Entry 4BAC (X-ray diffraction, 3.26 A resolution); this record covers chains A and B of the 5 polymer chains in the assembly.

== Chain A (and B) ==
Protein: Integrase
Source organism: Human spumaretrovirus
Notes: EC 2.7.7.49, 2.7.7.7, 3.1.26.13; chain B of this document is another copy of the same molecule, construct and numbering; everything in this record applies to it too
Reference sequence: P14350 (POL_FOAMV); residues 1-392 here correspond to UniProt positions 752-1143 (UniProt number = residue number + 751)
Sequence (396 residues; row label = number of the first residue in the row; numbers below 1 keep their minus sign (Gly-3 is residue -3)):
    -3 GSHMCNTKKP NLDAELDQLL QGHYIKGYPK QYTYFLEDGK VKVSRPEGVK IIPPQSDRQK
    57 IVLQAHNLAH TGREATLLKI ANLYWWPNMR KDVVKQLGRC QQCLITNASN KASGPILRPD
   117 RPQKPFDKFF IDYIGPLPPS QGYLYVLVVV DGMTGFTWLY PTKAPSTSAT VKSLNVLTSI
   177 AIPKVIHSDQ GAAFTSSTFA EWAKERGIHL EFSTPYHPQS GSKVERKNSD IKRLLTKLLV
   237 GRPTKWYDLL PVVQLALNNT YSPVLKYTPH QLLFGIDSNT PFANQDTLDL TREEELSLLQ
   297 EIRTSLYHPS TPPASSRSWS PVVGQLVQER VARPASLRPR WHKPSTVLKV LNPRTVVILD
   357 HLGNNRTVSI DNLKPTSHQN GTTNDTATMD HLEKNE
Not modelled in the structure: -3 to 7, 376-392 (chain B: -3 to 115, 300-392)
Differences from the reference sequence: expression tag (-3 to 0)
Ion coordination: Zn2+: His62, His66, Cys96, Cys99; Mg2+: Asp128 (shared with 1 residue of chain E)
UniProt features mapped onto this chain:
  - binding site (Mg(2+)): Asp123, Asp185

== How chain A and chain B interact ==
Residue-residue contacts (61; chain A residue first):
  Lys120(A) - Ile272(B)
  Lys120(A) - Asp273(B)  salt bridge
  Pro121(A) - Ile272(B)
  Phe122(A) - Phe270(B)  hydrophobic
  Phe122(A) - Asn275(B)  hydrogen bond (backbone-side chain)
  Phe152(A) - Ile176(B)  hydrophobic
  Asn171(A) - Pro247(B)
  Thr174(A) - Leu251(B)
  Ser175(A) - Pro247(B)
  Ser175(A) - Gln250(B)
  Ile176(A) - Phe152(B)
  Ile176(A) - Trp154(B)
  Ile176(A) - Phe270(B)  hydrophobic
  Ala177(A) - His266(B)
  Ile178(A) - Leu251(B)  hydrophobic
  Ile178(A) - Asn275(B)  hydrogen bond (backbone-side chain)
  Ile178(A) - Thr276(B)
  Pro179(A) - Asn275(B)
  Lys180(A) - Asn275(B)
  Pro247(A) - Ser175(B)
  Gln250(A) - Ser175(B)
  Gln250(A) - Ile176(B)
  Leu251(A) - Thr174(B)
  Leu251(A) - Ser175(B)
  Leu251(A) - Ile178(B)  hydrophobic
  His266(A) - Ile176(B)
  Leu269(A) - Leu269(B)
  Leu269(A) - Phe270(B)
  Phe270(A) - Phe122(B)  hydrophobic
  Phe270(A) - Leu269(B)
  Phe270(A) - Phe270(B)  hydrophobic
  Ile272(A) - Lys120(B)
  Ile272(A) - Phe122(B)
  Ser274(A) - Ile178(B)  hydrogen bond (side chain-backbone)
  Asn275(A) - Ile178(B)  hydrogen bond (backbone-backbone)
  Asn275(A) - Pro179(B)  hydrogen bond (side chain-backbone)
  Asn275(A) - Lys180(B)
  Asn275(A) - Gly203(B)  hydrogen bond (side chain-backbone)
  Thr276(A) - Ile178(B)
  Gln281(A) - Lys180(B)
  Thr283(A) - Lys120(B)  hydrogen bond (backbone-side chain)
  Leu284(A) - Arg117(B)
  Leu284(A) - Pro118(B)
  Asp285(A) - Pro118(B)
  Leu286(A) - Pro118(B)
  Leu286(A) - Lys120(B)  hydrogen bond (backbone-side chain)
  Thr287(A) - Pro118(B)
  Thr287(A) - Lys120(B)
  Arg288(A) - Lys120(B)
  Arg288(A) - Pro121(B)
  Arg288(A) - Met149(B)
  Arg288(A) - Leu268(B)  hydrogen bond (side chain-backbone)
  Arg288(A) - Leu269(B)  hydrogen bond (side chain-backbone)
  Glu291(A) - Lys120(B)  salt bridge
  Leu292(A) - Gln267(B)
  Leu292(A) - Leu268(B)
  Leu292(A) - Gly271(B)
  Leu295(A) - Phe270(B)
  Gln296(A) - Gly271(B)
  Arg299(A) - Phe270(B)  hydrogen bond (side chain-backbone)
  Arg299(A) - Ile272(B)
Interface residues without a listed pair, chain A (38 interface residues in all): Asp123, Trp154, Arg202, Glu289
Interface residues without a listed pair, chain B (34 interface residues in all): Gln119, Ala177, Arg202, Ile204, Asn254, Tyr263

== In short ==
38 residues of chain A and 34 residues of chain B are in contact; the contacts include 11 hydrogen bonds and 2
salt bridges. Polar contacts include Lys120(A)-Asp273(B), Glu291(A)-Lys120(B) and Phe122(A)-Asn275(B). Curated
annotation (UniProt) lists Mg2+-binding residues Asp123(A) and Asp185(A) on chain A.
Both chains are Integrase (Human spumaretrovirus). Entry 4BAC (prototype foamy virus strand transfer complexes
on product DNA) was determined by X-ray diffraction.
